PDB entry 8J7U | electron microscopy, 3.12 A resolution | chains A and B of the 6 polymer chains in the assembly

# Chain A (and B)
Protein: Zinc transporter 7
Source organism: Homo sapiens
Notes: chain B of this document is another copy of the same molecule, construct and numbering; everything in this record applies to it too
UniProtKB: Q8NEW0 (ZNT7_HUMAN); residues 1-376 here = UniProt positions 1-376
Chain sequence (390 residues; row label = number of the first residue in the row; numbers below 1 keep their minus sign (Met-13 is residue -13)):
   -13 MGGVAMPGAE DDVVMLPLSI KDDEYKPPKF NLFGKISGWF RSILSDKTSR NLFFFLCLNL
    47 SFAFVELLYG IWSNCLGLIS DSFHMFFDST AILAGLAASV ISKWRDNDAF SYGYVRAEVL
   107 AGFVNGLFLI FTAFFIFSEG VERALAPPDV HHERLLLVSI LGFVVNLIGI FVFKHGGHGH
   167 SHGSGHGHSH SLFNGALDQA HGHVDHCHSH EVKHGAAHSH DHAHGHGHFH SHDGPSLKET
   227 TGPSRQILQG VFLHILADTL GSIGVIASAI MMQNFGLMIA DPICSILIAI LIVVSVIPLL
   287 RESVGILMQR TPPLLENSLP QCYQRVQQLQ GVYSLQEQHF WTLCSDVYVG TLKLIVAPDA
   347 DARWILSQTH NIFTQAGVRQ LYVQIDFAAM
Disordered / not traced: -13 to 21, 58-69, 133-135, 163-225, 260-265 (chain B: -13 to 21, 163-225, 260-265)
Construct notes: initiating methionine (-13); expression tag (-12 to 0)
Bound ions: Zn2+: Asp74, His240, Asp244
What the authors report for this chain:
  - Zn2+ coordination through a water molecule: His70

# Chain A / chain B interface
Contacting residue pairs (92):
  Phe73(A) with Phe120(B), hydrophobic
  Asp94(A) with Thr297(B), hydrogen bond (backbone-side chain)
  Ala95(A) with Arg296(B); Thr297(B), hydrogen bond (backbone-backbone); Glu302(B)
  Phe96(A) with Met294(B), hydrophobic; Arg296(B)
  Ser97(A) with Thr297(B), hydrogen bond; Gln324(B); His325(B)
  Tyr98(A) with Gln295(B); His325(B); Trp327(B)
  Tyr100(A) with Met294(B), hydrophobic
  Arg102(A) with Arg102(B); Leu293(B), hydrogen bond (side chain-backbone); Met294(B); Gln295(B), hydrogen bond
  Ala103(A) with Met294(B)
  Leu106(A) with Met294(B), hydrophobic
  Phe109(A) with Phe109(B), hydrophobic; Val110(B), hydrophobic
  Val110(A) with Leu113(B), hydrophobic
  Leu113(A) with Val110(B), hydrophobic; Leu113(B), hydrophobic
  Phe117(A) with Phe73(B), hydrophobic; Phe114(B), hydrophobic; Phe117(B), hydrophobic
  Phe120(A) with Phe69(B); Phe73(B), hydrophobic
  Phe121(A) with Phe121(B), hydrophobic
  Ser124(A) with Phe69(B)
  Glu128(A) with Ile65(B); Phe69(B)
  Leu293(A) with Arg102(B), hydrogen bond (backbone-side chain); Leu293(B)
  Met294(A) with Phe96(B), hydrophobic; Tyr100(B), hydrophobic; Arg102(B); Ala103(B); Leu106(B), hydrophobic
  Gln295(A) with Tyr98(B); Arg102(B); Gln295(B); Trp327(B)
  Arg296(A) with Ala95(B); Phe96(B)
  Thr297(A) with Asp94(B), hydrogen bond (side chain-backbone); Ala95(B), hydrogen bond (backbone-backbone); Ser97(B), hydrogen bond
  Glu302(A) with Ala95(B)
  Glu323(A) with Gln366(B); Tyr368(B), hydrogen bond (backbone-side chain)
  His325(A) with Ser97(B); Tyr98(B); Gln366(B); Tyr368(B), hydrogen bond
  Phe326(A) with Ser97(B)
  Trp327(A) with Tyr98(B); Gln295(B); Trp327(B)
  Thr337(A) with Thr337(B); Tyr368(B)
  Leu338(A) with Tyr368(B)
  Lys339(A) with Leu367(B); Tyr368(B)
  Pro344(A) with Arg349(B), hydrogen bond (backbone-side chain)
  Arg349(A) with Pro344(B), hydrogen bond (side chain-backbone); Phe373(B)
  Leu352(A) with Gln370(B); Ile371(B); Asp372(B)
  His356(A) with Lys339(B); Gln370(B), hydrogen bond
  Gln366(A) with His325(B)
  Leu367(A) with Lys339(B), hydrogen bond (backbone-side chain); Gln370(B)
  Tyr368(A) with Glu323(B), hydrogen bond (side chain-backbone); His325(B), hydrogen bond; Thr337(B); Leu338(B); Lys339(B); Gln370(B)
  Val369(A) with Gln370(B), hydrogen bond (backbone-side chain)
  Gln370(A) with Leu352(B); His356(B), hydrogen bond; Leu367(B); Tyr368(B); Val369(B), hydrogen bond (side chain-backbone)
  Ile371(A) with Leu352(B)
  Asp372(A) with Leu352(B)
  Phe373(A) with Arg349(B)
Also at the interface, not in a pair above, chain A (50 interface residues in all): Gly99, Val127, Leu131, Val290, Gln324, Leu329, Ala348
Also at the interface, not in a pair above, chain B (50 interface residues in all): Cys61, Gly99, Val290, Phe326, Leu329, Ala348

# In short
The chain A/chain B interface involves 50 residues from each chain; the contacts include 20 hydrogen bonds.
Among the polar pairs are Asp94(A)-Thr297(B), Ser97(A)-Thr297(B) and Arg102(A)-Leu293(B). Asp74(A), His240(A)
and Asp244(A) form the Zn2+ site. From the paper: water-mediated Zn2+ coordination by His70(A).
Both chains are Zinc transporter 7 (Homo sapiens). Entry 8J7U (Cryo-EM structure of hZnT7-Fab complex in
zinc-bound state) was determined by electron microscopy (same publication as 8J7T, 8J7V, 8J7W, 8J7X, 8J7Y and
8J80).
